6EEM - chains A and B; structure by X-ray diffraction, 2.61 A resolution.

# Chain A
Name: Tyrosine/dopa decarboxylase
Source organism: Papaver somniferum
Notes: EC 4.1.1.28
UniProtKB: O82415 (O82415_PAPSO); residues 1-512 here = UniProt positions 1-512
Chain sequence (512 residues; row label = number of the first residue in the row):
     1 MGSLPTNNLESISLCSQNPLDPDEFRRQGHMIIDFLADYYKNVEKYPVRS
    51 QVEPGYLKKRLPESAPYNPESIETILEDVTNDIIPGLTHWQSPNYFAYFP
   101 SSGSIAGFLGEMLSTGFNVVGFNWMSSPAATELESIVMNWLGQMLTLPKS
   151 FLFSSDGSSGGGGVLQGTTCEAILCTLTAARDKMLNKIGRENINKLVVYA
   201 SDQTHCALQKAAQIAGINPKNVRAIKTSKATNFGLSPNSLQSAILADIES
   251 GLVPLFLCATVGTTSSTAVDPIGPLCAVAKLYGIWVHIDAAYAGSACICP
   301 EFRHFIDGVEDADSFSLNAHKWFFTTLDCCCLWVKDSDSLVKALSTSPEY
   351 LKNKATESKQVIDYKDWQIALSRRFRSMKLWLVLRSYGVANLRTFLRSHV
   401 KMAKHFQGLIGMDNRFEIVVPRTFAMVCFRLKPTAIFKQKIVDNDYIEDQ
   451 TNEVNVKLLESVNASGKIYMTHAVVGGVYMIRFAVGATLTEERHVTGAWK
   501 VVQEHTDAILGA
Disordered / not traced: 1-16, 158-159, 354-359, 512
Construct notes: conflict K45 (Asn in O82415), D202 (Asn in O82415), P348 (Ala in O82415), I410 (Met in O82415), T434 (Ala in O82415), V456 (Ala in O82415)
Small-molecule neighbours:
  - phospho-5'-pyridoxyl tyrosine (0PR; N-({3-hydroxy-2-methyl-5-[(phosphonooxy)methyl]pyridin-4-yl}methyl)-L-tyrosine): W90, Y98, F99, P100, S101, T168, T169, C170, H205, A207, T260, G262, T263, T264, D289, A291, N318, H320, K321, L327
  - tyrosine (TYR): V120, F122, Y350, L371, S372
From the paper describing this entry:
  - specificity-determining residues: S101
  - binding site for tyrosine: Y350
  - catalytic residues: Y350

# Chain B
Name: Tyrosine/dopa decarboxylase
Source organism: Papaver somniferum
Notes: EC 4.1.1.28
UniProtKB: O82415 (O82415_PAPSO); residues 1-512 here = UniProt positions 1-512
Chain sequence (512 residues; each row starts with the number of its first residue):
     1 MGSLPTNNLESISLCSQNPLDPDEFRRQGHMIIDFLADYYKNVEKYPVRS
    51 QVEPGYLKKRLPESAPYNPESIETILEDVTNDIIPGLTHWQSPNYFAYFP
   101 SSGSIAGFLGEMLSTGFNVVGFNWMSSPAATELESIVMNWLGQMLTLPKS
   151 FLFSSDGSSGGGGVLQGTTCEAILCTLTAARDKMLNKIGRENINKLVVYA
   201 SDQTHCALQKAAQIAGINPKNVRAIKTSKATNFGLSPNSLQSAILADIES
   251 GLVPLFLCATVGTTSSTAVDPIGPLCAVAKLYGIWVHIDAAYAGSACICP
   301 EFRHFIDGVEDADSFSLNAHKWFFTTLDCCCLWVKDSDSLVKALSTSPEY
   351 LKNKATESKQVIDYKDWQIALSRRFRSMKLWLVLRSYGVANLRTFLRSHV
   401 KMAKHFQGLIGMDNRFEIVVPRTFAMVCFRLKPTAIFKQKIVDNDYIEDQ
   451 TNEVNVKLLESVNASGKIYMTHAVVGGVYMIRFAVGATLTEERHVTGAWK
   501 VVQEHTDAILGA
Disordered / not traced: 1-16, 158-159, 354-358, 512
Construct notes: conflict K45 (Asn in O82415), D202 (Asn in O82415), P348 (Ala in O82415), I410 (Met in O82415), T434 (Ala in O82415), V456 (Ala in O82415)
Modified / non-standard residues: K321 ((2S)-2-amino-6-[[3-hydroxy-2-methyl-5-(phosphonooxymethyl)pyridin-4-yl]methylideneamino]hexanoic acid; LLP)
Small-molecule neighbours:
  - phospho-5'-pyridoxyl tyrosine (0PR; N-({3-hydroxy-2-methyl-5-[(phosphonooxy)methyl]pyridin-4-yl}methyl)-L-tyrosine): V120, F122, Y350, L351, L371, S372
  - tyrosine (TYR): W90, Y98, F99, P100, S101, S102, H205, T264, H320, K321, L327

# Chain A / chain B interface
Contacting residue pairs (314):
  N18(A) with T488(B); L489(B)
  P19(A) with S104(B); I105(B), hydrogen bond (backbone-backbone); Y387(B), hydrogen bond (backbone-side chain); F395(B), hydrophobic
  L20(A) with S104(B); I105(B); T488(B); L489(B)
  D21(A) with I105(B)
  P22(A) with A37(B); K41(B)
  E24(A) with I105(B)
  F25(A) with I33(B); L36(B), hydrophobic; A37(B); Y40(B), hydrophobic; I105(B); F108(B), hydrophobic
  R26(A) with I33(B); D34(B), salt bridge; A37(B); D38(B), salt bridge
  Q28(A) with I105(B); L109(B)
  G29(A) with I33(B); L109(B)
  H30(A) with H30(B), hydrogen bond; I33(B); D34(B), salt bridge
  I32(A) with L109(B), hydrophobic
  I33(A) with R26(B); G29(B); H30(B); I33(B), hydrophobic
  D34(A) with R26(B), salt bridge; H30(B), salt bridge
  F35(A) with L113(B), hydrophobic
  L36(A) with F25(B), hydrophobic; M112(B); G116(B)
  A37(A) with P22(B); R26(B)
  Y39(A) with F117(B), hydrophobic
  Y40(A) with L20(B), hydrophobic; F25(B), hydrophobic; G116(B), hydrogen bond (side chain-backbone)
  R49(A) with M125(B)
  S50(A) with M125(B); P128(B)
  V52(A) with W124(B); P128(B), hydrophobic
  E53(A) with W124(B); E132(B)
  P54(A) with W124(B), hydrophobic; E132(B); V361(B), hydrophobic
  G55(A) with E132(B), hydrogen bond (backbone-side chain)
  Y56(A) with A129(B); E132(B), hydrogen bond (backbone-side chain)
  L57(A) with E132(B), hydrogen bond (backbone-side chain); L133(B); I136(B), hydrophobic
  K58(A) with E132(B); I136(B); S155(B)
  L61(A) with L133(B), hydrophobic; W381(B), hydrophobic
  P62(A) with W140(B), hydrogen bond (backbone-side chain)
  E63(A) with W140(B); Q143(B)
  S64(A) with W140(B); Q143(B), hydrogen bond
  A65(A) with W140(B); M144(B), hydrophobic
  P66(A) with W140(B); L384(B); R385(B); G388(B); V389(B), hydrogen bond (backbone-backbone)
  Y67(A) with G388(B); V389(B), hydrogen bond (backbone-backbone); A390(B), hydrogen bond (backbone-backbone)
  N68(A) with G388(B)
  P69(A) with R385(B); S386(B); Y387(B); N391(B)
  E70(A) with R385(B), salt bridge; S386(B)
  T74(A) with R385(B)
  I75(A) with L382(B), hydrophobic; R385(B); S386(B)
  D78(A) with R385(B), salt bridge
  V79(A) with F117(B), hydrophobic; W381(B), hydrophobic
  I83(A) with A129(B); W381(B), hydrophobic
  I84(A) with F117(B), hydrophobic
  G86(A) with S127(B); P128(B); A129(B), hydrogen bond (backbone-backbone)
  L87(A) with F117(B), hydrophobic; S127(B)
  T88(A) with V119(B); M125(B), hydrogen bond (side chain-backbone); S126(B); S127(B), hydrogen bond (backbone-side chain)
  W90(A) with N118(B); V119(B); V120(B), hydrogen bond (side chain-backbone); F122(B), hydrophobic; S126(B), hydrogen bond (side chain-backbone)
  Q91(A) with L20(B); G116(B); F117(B); N118(B)
  Y98(A) with F122(B), hydrophobic; N123(B); S126(B); Y350(B); L351(B)
  S101(A) with N118(B), hydrogen bond (side chain-backbone); V120(B)
  S104(A) with P19(B)
  I105(A) with P19(B), hydrogen bond (backbone-backbone); D21(B); E24(B); F25(B); Q28(B)
  F108(A) with F25(B), hydrophobic; M112(B); T115(B); G116(B)
  L109(A) with Q28(B); G29(B); I32(B), hydrophobic
  E111(A) with E111(B); T115(B); R374(B), salt bridge
  M112(A) with G29(B); I32(B), hydrophobic; I33(B), hydrophobic; F108(B); M112(B), hydrophobic
  L113(A) with I32(B), hydrophobic; L36(B), hydrophobic
  T115(A) with F108(B); E111(B); M112(B); T326(B)
  G116(A) with L36(B); Y40(B), hydrogen bond (backbone-side chain); Q91(B); F108(B)
  F117(A) with Y39(B), hydrophobic; I84(B), hydrophobic; L87(B), hydrophobic; Q91(B)
  N118(A) with W90(B); Q91(B); S101(B), hydrogen bond (backbone-side chain); G103(B); T326(B); L327(B), hydrogen bond (side chain-backbone)
  V119(A) with T88(B); W90(B); L327(B)
  V120(A) with W90(B), hydrogen bond (backbone-side chain); L327(B), hydrophobic
  F122(A) with W90(B), hydrophobic; Y98(B)
  N123(A) with Y98(B), hydrogen bond
  W124(A) with V52(B); E53(B); P54(B)
  M125(A) with S50(B); T88(B), hydrogen bond (backbone-side chain)
  S126(A) with T88(B); W90(B), hydrogen bond (backbone-side chain)
  S127(A) with G86(B); L87(B); T88(B), hydrogen bond (side chain-backbone)
  P128(A) with S50(B); V52(B), hydrophobic; G86(B)
  A129(A) with Y56(B); L57(B); I83(B); G86(B), hydrogen bond (backbone-backbone)
  E132(A) with P54(B); G55(B), hydrogen bond (side chain-backbone); Y56(B), hydrogen bond (side chain-backbone); L57(B), hydrogen bond (side chain-backbone); K58(B)
  L133(A) with L57(B); L61(B), hydrophobic
  I136(A) with L57(B); K58(B); P62(B)
  W140(A) with P62(B), hydrogen bond (side chain-backbone); E63(B), hydrogen bond (side chain-backbone); S64(B); A65(B), hydrophobic; P66(B)
  Q143(A) with E63(B); S64(B), hydrogen bond
  M144(A) with A65(B), hydrophobic
  T168(A) with A370(B)
  C170(A) with I369(B)
  R181(A) with Q213(B), hydrogen bond (side chain-backbone); I214(B), hydrogen bond (side chain-backbone); G216(B)
  D182(A) with Q213(B), hydrogen bond
  R190(A) with N194(B), hydrogen bond (backbone-side chain); Q213(B); N218(B); P219(B)
  E191(A) with N194(B)
  I193(A) with I193(B), hydrophobic; N194(B)
  N194(A) with R190(B), hydrogen bond (side chain-backbone); E191(B); I193(B)
  H205(A) with Y350(B), hydrogen bond; L371(B)
  C206(A) with T346(B); P348(B), hydrophobic
  Q209(A) with T346(B)
  K210(A) with L344(B); K365(B), hydrogen bond (side chain-backbone); Q368(B), hydrogen bond (side chain-backbone); I369(B), hydrogen bond (side chain-backbone); A370(B)
  Q213(A) with R181(B), hydrogen bond (backbone-side chain); D182(B); R190(B); A343(B)
  I214(A) with R181(B), hydrogen bond (backbone-side chain); I214(B); A215(B)
  A215(A) with I214(B)
  G216(A) with R181(B)
  N218(A) with R190(B)
  P219(A) with R190(B)
  T264(A) with Y350(B)
  T326(A) with T115(B); N118(B)
  L327(A) with N118(B), hydrogen bond (backbone-side chain); V119(B); V120(B), hydrophobic; R373(B); R374(B), hydrogen bond (backbone-side chain)
  D328(A) with R374(B)
  A343(A) with Q213(B)
  L344(A) with K210(B)
  P348(A) with C206(B), hydrophobic
  E349(A) with H472(B), salt bridge; V474(B)
  Y350(A) with Y98(B); H205(B), hydrogen bond; C206(B), hydrophobic; T264(B)
  L351(A) with Y98(B)
  N353(A) with H472(B), hydrogen bond; Y479(B), hydrogen bond
  V361(A) with P54(B), hydrophobic
  K365(A) with K210(B), hydrogen bond (backbone-side chain)
  Q368(A) with K210(B), hydrogen bond (backbone-side chain)
  I369(A) with C170(B); K210(B), hydrogen bond (backbone-side chain); I214(B), hydrophobic
  A370(A) with T168(B); K210(B)
  L371(A) with H205(B); K321(B)
  S372(A) with K321(B)
  R373(A) with L327(B)
  R374(A) with E111(B), salt bridge; L327(B), hydrogen bond (side chain-backbone); D328(B); R374(B)
  F375(A) with L87(B), hydrophobic
  M378(A) with V79(B), hydrophobic
  W381(A) with L61(B), hydrophobic; V79(B), hydrophobic; I83(B), hydrophobic
  L382(A) with I75(B), hydrophobic
  R385(A) with P69(B); E70(B), salt bridge; I75(B); D78(B), salt bridge
  S386(A) with P69(B); E70(B); I75(B)
  Y387(A) with P19(B), hydrogen bond (side chain-backbone); P69(B)
  G388(A) with P66(B); Y67(B)
  V389(A) with A65(B), hydrophobic; P66(B), hydrogen bond (backbone-backbone); Y67(B), hydrogen bond (backbone-backbone)
  A390(A) with Y67(B), hydrogen bond (backbone-backbone)
  N391(A) with P69(B)
  F395(A) with P19(B), hydrophobic
  T471(A) with N353(B)
  H472(A) with E349(B), salt bridge; N353(B)
  V474(A) with E349(B)
  T488(A) with N18(B), hydrogen bond (backbone-side chain); L20(B)
  L489(A) with L20(B)
Other interface residues (no listed pair), chain A (152 interface residues in all): Q17, D38, K41, I72, L76, S102, G103, S155, L174, T178, T346, K352, K379, L384, R393, L459, N463, Y469, M470
Other interface residues (no listed pair), chain B (150 interface residues in all): Q17, F35, R49, N68, I72, T74, L76, S102, L174, T178, Q209, K359, S372, F375, M378, R393, Y469, E491

# In short
The interface between chain A and chain B involves 152 residues on one side and 150 on the other; the contacts
include 59 hydrogen bonds and 13 salt bridges. Polar contacts include R26(A)-D34(B), R26(A)-D38(B) and
H30(A)-D34(B). The paper reports the catalytic residue Y350(A); a binding site for tyrosine at Y350(A).
Here chain A is Tyrosine/dopa decarboxylase and chain B is Tyrosine/dopa decarboxylase, both from Papaver
somniferum. Entry 6EEM (Crystal structure of Papaver somniferum tyrosine decarboxylase in complex with
L-tyrosine) was determined by X-ray diffraction (same publication as 6EEI, 6EEQ and 6EEW).
